Entry 8YNL (electron microscopy, 3.55 A resolution); this record covers chains G and F of the 9 polymer chains in the assembly.

Chain G (and F):
Molecule: CASP8 and FADD-like apoptosis regulator subunit p43
Source organism: Homo sapiens
Notes: chain F of this document is another copy of the same molecule, construct and numbering; everything in this record applies to it too
UniProtKB: O15519 (CFLAR_HUMAN); residue numbers follow UniProt; this construct covers 1-181
Chain sequence (181 residues; numbered 1 to 181; the number before each row is that of its first residue):
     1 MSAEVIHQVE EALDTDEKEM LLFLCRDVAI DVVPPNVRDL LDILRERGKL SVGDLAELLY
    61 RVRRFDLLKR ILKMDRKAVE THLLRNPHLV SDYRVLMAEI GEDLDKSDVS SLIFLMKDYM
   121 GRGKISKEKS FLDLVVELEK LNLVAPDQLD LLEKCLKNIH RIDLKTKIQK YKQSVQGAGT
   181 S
Unresolved in the structure: 176-181

Chain G / chain F interface:
Residue-residue contacts (20; chain G residue first):
  Ile-30(G) with Arg-70(F)
  Asp-31(G) with Glu-11(F)
  Val-32(G) with Glu-11(F)
  Tyr-119(G) with Arg-63(F), hydrogen bond (backbone-side chain)
  Arg-122(G) with Asp-103(F); Arg-161(F)
  Gly-123(G) with Glu-102(F), hydrogen bond (backbone-backbone); Leu-104(F)
  Lys-124(G) with Asp-16(F), salt bridge; Glu-17(F), salt bridge
  Ser-126(G) with Asp-105(F)
  Glu-139(G) with Asp-66(F)
  Lys-140(G) with Asp-14(F), salt bridge; Arg-64(F); Phe-65(F); Asp-66(F)
  Leu-141(G) with Arg-63(F); Phe-65(F)
  Asn-142(G) with Phe-65(F); Lys-69(F)
Interface residues without a listed pair, chain G (13 interface residues in all): Gly-121
Interface residues without a listed pair, chain F (16 interface residues in all): Lys-106

Overview:
The interface between chain G and chain F involves 13 residues on one side and 16 on the other, with 2
hydrogen bonds and 3 salt bridges. Polar contacts include Lys-124(G)/Asp-16(F), Lys-124(G)/Glu-17(F) and
Lys-140(G)/Asp-14(F).
Chain G and chain F are both CASP8 and FADD-like apoptosis regulator subunit p43 (Homo sapiens); the
structure, Structure of the Caspase-8/cFLIP death effector domain assembly, was determined by electron
microscopy (same publication as 8YM4, 8YM5, 8YM6, 8YNI, 8YNK, 8YNM and 8YNN).
